Entry 7EXC (X-ray diffraction, 2.39 A resolution); this record covers chains C and E of the 6 polymer chains in the assembly.

[Chain C]
Name: Tubulin alpha-1B chain
Source organism: Sus scrofa
UniProtKB: Q2XVP4 (TBA1B_PIG); residues 1-451 here = UniProt positions 1-451
Amino-acid sequence (451 residues; row label = number of the first residue in the row):
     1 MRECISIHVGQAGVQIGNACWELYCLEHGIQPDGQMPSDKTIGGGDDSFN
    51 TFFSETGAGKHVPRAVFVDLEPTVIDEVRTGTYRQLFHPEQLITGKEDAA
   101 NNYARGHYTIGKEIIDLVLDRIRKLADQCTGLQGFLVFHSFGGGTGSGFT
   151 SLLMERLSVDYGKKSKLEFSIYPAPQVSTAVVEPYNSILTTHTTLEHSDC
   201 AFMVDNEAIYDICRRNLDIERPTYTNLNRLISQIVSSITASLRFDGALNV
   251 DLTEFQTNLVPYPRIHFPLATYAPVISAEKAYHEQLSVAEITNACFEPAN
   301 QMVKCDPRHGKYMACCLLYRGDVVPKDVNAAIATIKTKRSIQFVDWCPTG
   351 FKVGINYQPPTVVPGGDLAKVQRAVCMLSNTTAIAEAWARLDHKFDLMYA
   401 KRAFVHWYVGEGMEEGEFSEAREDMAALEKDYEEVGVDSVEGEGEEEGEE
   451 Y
Disordered / not traced: 441-451
Ion coordination: Ca2+: Asp39, Thr41, Gly44, Glu55
Ligand contacts: GTP (guanosine-5'-triphosphate): Gly10, Gln11, Ala12, Gln15, Ile16, Asp69, Asp98, Ala99, Ala100, Asn101, Ser140, Gly142, Gly143, Gly144, Thr145, Gly146, Ile171, Pro173, Val177, Ser178, Thr179, Glu183, Asn206, Tyr224, Leu227, Asn228, Ile231
Curated features (UniProtKB/Swiss-Prot):
  - motif: Met1 to Cys4 (MREC motif)
  - active site: Glu254
  - binding site (GTP): Gly10, Gln11, Ala12, Gln15, Glu71, Ala99, Ser140, Gly143, Gly144, Thr145, Gly146, Thr179, Glu183, Asn206, Tyr224, Asn228, Leu252
  - binding site (Mg(2+)): Glu71
  - site: Tyr451 (Involved in polymerization)
  - modified residue: Lys40 (N6,N6,N6-trimethyllysine), Ser48 (Phosphoserine), Ser232 (Phosphoserine), Tyr282 (3'-nitrotyrosine), Arg339 (Omega-N-methylarginine), Ser439 (Phosphoserine), Glu443 (5-glutamyl polyglutamate), Glu445 (5-glutamyl polyglutamate), Tyr451 (3'-nitrotyrosine)
  - cross-link (Glycyl lysine isopeptide (Lys-Gly)): Lys326 (interchain with G-Cter in ubiquitin), Lys370 (interchain with G-Cter in ubiquitin)

[Chain E]
Name: Stathmin-4
Source organism: Rattus norvegicus
UniProtKB: P63043 (STMN4_RAT); residues -43 to 145 here correspond to UniProt positions 1-189 (UniProt number = residue number + 44)
Amino-acid sequence (189 residues; each row starts with the number of its first residue; numbers below 1 keep their minus sign (Met-43 is residue -43)):
   -43 MTLAAYKEKMKELPLVSLFCSCFLSDPLNKSSYKYEADTVDLNWCVISDM
     7 EVIELNKCTSGQSFEVILKPPSFDGVPEFNASLPRRRDPSLEEIQKKLEA
    57 AEERRKYQEAELLKHLAEKREHEREVIQKAIEENNNFIKMAKEKLAQKME
   107 SNKENREAHLAAMLERLQEKDKHAEEVRKNKELKEEASR
Disordered / not traced: -43 to 5, 29-43, 142-145
Curated features (UniProtKB/Swiss-Prot):
  - modified residue: Ser46 (Phosphoserine)
  - lipidation (S-palmitoyl cysteine): Cys-24, Cys-22

[Chain C / chain E interface]
Contacting residue pairs (30):
  His107(C) with Lys104(E); Met105(E)
  Tyr108(C) with Lys104(E); Met105(E), hydrophobic; Asn108(E)
  Thr109(C) with Arg112(E)
  Lys112(C) with Met105(E)
  Glu155(C) with Leu101(E); Lys104(E), salt bridge
  Arg156(C) with Leu101(E)
  Ser158(C) with Phe93(E); Ile94(E)
  Val159(C) with Ile94(E); Lys98(E)
  Gly162(C) with Asn90(E); Ile94(E)
  Lys163(C) with Asn90(E)
  Glu196(C) with Phe93(E); Lys100(E), salt bridge
  His197(C) with Phe93(E)
  Gly410(C) with Arg112(E); His115(E), hydrogen bond (backbone-side chain)
  Glu411(C) with Asn108(E), hydrogen bond (backbone-side chain); Arg112(E), salt bridge
  Gly412(C) with Asn108(E), hydrogen bond (backbone-side chain); Asn111(E), hydrogen bond (backbone-side chain); Arg112(E)
  Met413(C) with Asn108(E)
  Glu414(C) with Ser107(E), hydrogen bond; Asn111(E), hydrogen bond
Other interface residues (no listed pair), chain C (19 interface residues in all): Leu152, Thr193
Other interface residues (no listed pair), chain E (14 interface residues in all): Ala97

[In short]
The interface between chain C and chain E involves 19 residues on one side and 14 on the other, with 6
hydrogen bonds and 3 salt bridges. Among the polar pairs are Glu155(C)-Lys104(E), Glu196(C)-Lys100(E) and
Glu411(C)-Arg112(E). Chain C binds GTP.
Here chain C is Tubulin alpha-1B chain (Sus scrofa) and chain E is Stathmin-4 (Rattus norvegicus). Entry 7EXC
(Crystal structure of T2R-TTL-1129A2 complex) was determined by X-ray diffraction.
